Entry 3J0J (electron microscopy, 9.70 A resolution (very low resolution: no residue pairs are listed; an interface is given only as per-side residue counts)); this record covers chains A and F of the 13 polymer chains in the assembly.

# Chain A
Molecule: V-type ATP synthase alpha chain
Source organism: Thermus thermophilus
Notes: EC 3.6.3.14
UniProt: Q56403 (VATA_THET8); residue numbers follow UniProt; this construct covers 1-578
Amino-acid sequence (578 residues; each row starts with the number of its first residue):
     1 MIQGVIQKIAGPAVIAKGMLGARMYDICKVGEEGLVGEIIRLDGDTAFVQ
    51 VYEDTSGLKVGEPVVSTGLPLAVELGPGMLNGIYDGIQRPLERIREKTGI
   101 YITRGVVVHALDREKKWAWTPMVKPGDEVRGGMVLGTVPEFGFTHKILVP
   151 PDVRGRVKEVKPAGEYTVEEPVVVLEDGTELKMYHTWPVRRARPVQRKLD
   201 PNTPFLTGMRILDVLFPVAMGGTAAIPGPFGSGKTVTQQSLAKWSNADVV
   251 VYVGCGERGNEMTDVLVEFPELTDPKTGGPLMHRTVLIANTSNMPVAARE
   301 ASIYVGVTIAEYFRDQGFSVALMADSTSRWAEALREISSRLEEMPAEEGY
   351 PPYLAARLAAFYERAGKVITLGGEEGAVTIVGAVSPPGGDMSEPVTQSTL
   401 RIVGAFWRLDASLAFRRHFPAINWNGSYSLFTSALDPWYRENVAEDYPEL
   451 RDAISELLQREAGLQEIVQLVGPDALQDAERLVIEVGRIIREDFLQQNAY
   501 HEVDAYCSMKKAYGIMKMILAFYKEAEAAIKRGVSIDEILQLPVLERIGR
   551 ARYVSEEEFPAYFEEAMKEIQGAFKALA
Not modelled in the structure: 92-107, 578
Ligand contacts: ADP (adenosine-5'-diphosphate): Pro-229, Phe-230, Gly-231, Ser-232, Gly-233, Lys-234, Thr-235, Val-236, Phe-419, Ala-499

# Chain F
Molecule: V-type ATP synthase beta chain
Source organism: Thermus thermophilus
UniProt: Q56404 (VATB_THET8); numbering as in UniProt (aligned over 1-478)
Amino-acid sequence (478 residues; numbered 1 to 478; the number before each row is that of its first residue):
     1 MDLLKKEYTGITYISGPLLFVENAKDLAYGAIVDIKDGTGRVRGGQVIEV
    51 SEEYAVIQVFEETTGLDLATTSVSLVEDVARLGVSKEMLGRRFNGIGKPI
   101 DGLPPITPEKRLPITGLPLNPVARRKPEQFIQTGISTIDVMNTLVRGQKL
   151 PIFSGSGLPANEIAAQIARQATVRPDLSGEGEKEEPFAVVFAAMGITQRE
   201 LSYFIQEFERTGALSRSVLFLNKADDPTIERILTPRMALTVAEYLAFEHD
   251 YHVLVILTDMTNYCEALREIGAAREEIPGRRGYPGYMYTDLATIYERAGV
   301 VEGKKGSVTQIPILSMPDDDRTHPIPDLTGYITEGQIQLSRELHRKGIYP
   351 PIDPLPSLSRLMNNGVGKGKTREDHKQVSDQLYSAYANGVDIRKLVAIIG
   401 EDALTENDRRYLQFADAFERFFINQGQQNRSIEESLQIAWALLSMLPQGE
   451 LKRISKDHIGKYYGQKLEEIWGAPQALD
Not modelled in the structure: 1-6, 176-182, 464-478

# Interface between chain A and chain F
At this resolution (10 A) residue pairs are not listed: 22 residues of chain A and 30 of chain F lie at the interface.

# In short
Chain A and chain F form an interface of 22 and 30 residues respectively. Bound to chain A: ADP.
Here chain A is V-type ATP synthase alpha chain and chain F is V-type ATP synthase beta chain, both from
Thermus thermophilus. Entry 3J0J (Fitted atomic models of Thermus thermophilus V-ATPase subunits into cryo-EM
map) was determined by electron microscopy.
